4FOB - chain A; structure by X-ray diffraction, 1.90 A resolution.

== Chain A ==
Name: ALK tyrosine kinase receptor
Organism: Homo sapiens
Notes: EC 2.7.10.1; fragment: Kinase domain
UniProt: Q9UM73 (ALK_HUMAN); numbering as in UniProt (aligned over 1058-1410)
Sequence (353 residues; each row starts with the number of its first residue):
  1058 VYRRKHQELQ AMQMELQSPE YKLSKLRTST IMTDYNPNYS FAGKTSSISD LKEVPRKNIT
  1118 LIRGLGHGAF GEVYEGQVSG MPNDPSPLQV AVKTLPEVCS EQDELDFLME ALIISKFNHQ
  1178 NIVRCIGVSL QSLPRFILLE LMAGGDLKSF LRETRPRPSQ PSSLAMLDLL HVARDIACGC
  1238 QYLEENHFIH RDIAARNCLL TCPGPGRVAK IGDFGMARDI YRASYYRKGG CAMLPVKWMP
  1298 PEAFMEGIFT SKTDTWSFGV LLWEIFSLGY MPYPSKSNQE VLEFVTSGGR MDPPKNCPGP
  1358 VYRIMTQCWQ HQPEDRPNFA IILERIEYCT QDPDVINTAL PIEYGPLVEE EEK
Unresolved in the structure: 1058-1092, 1137-1142, 1216-1218, 1281-1286, 1403-1410
Sequence notes: engineered mutation Ser1097 (Cys in Q9UM73)
Ligand contacts: 0US (N-{1-[cis-4-(hydroxymethyl)cyclohexyl]-5-(piperidin-1-ylmethyl)-1H-benzimidazol-2-yl}-3-(prop-2-en-1-ylsulfamoyl)benzamide): Leu1122, Gly1123, His1124, Gly1125, Val1130, Ala1148, Lys1150, Glu1167, Val1180, Leu1196, Glu1197, Leu1198, Met1199, Ala1200, Gly1201, Gly1202, Asp1203, Arg1253, Asn1254, Cys1255, Leu1256, Pro1260, Gly1269, Asp1270
Swiss-Prot annotation at these positions:
  - active site: Asp1249 (Proton acceptor)
  - binding site (ATP): His1124, Lys1150, Glu1197 to Met1199, Asp1270
  - site: Val1058, Tyr1059 (Breakpoint for translocation to form the EML4-ALK fusion protein (variant 2))
  - modified residue (Phosphotyrosine): Tyr1078, Tyr1092, Tyr1096, Tyr1131, Tyr1278
  - natural variant: Asp1091 (D1091N: In NBLST3), Gly1128 (G1128A: In NBLST3), Thr1151 (T1151M: In NBLST3), Met1166 (M1166R: In NBLST3), Ile1171 (I1171N: In NBLST3), Phe1174 (F1174C: In NBLST3; F1174I: In NBLST3; F1174L: In NBLST3; F1174V: In NBLST3), Arg1192 (R1192P: In NBLST3), Ala1234 (A1234T: In NBLST3), Phe1245 (F1245C: In NBLST3; F1245V: In NBLST3), Ile1250 (I1250T: In NBLST3), Arg1275 (R1275L: Observed in neuroblastoma; R1275Q: In NBLST3), Tyr1278 (Y1278S: In NBLST3)

== In short ==
Bound to chain A: compound 0US. UniProt lists active-site residue Asp1249 and 6 ATP-binding residues.
Chain A is ALK tyrosine kinase receptor (Homo sapiens); the structure, Crystal structure of human anaplastic
lymphoma kinase in complex with acyliminobenzimidazole inhibitor 1, was determined by X-ray diffraction,
deposited together with 4FOC and 4FOD.
